Entry 9KOY (X-ray diffraction, 2.90 A resolution); this record covers chains A and B.

# Chain A
Molecule: 4-hydroxyphenylpyruvate dioxygenase
From: Oryza sativa
Sequence (446 residues; each row starts with the number of its first residue; note: 1 number in that range is skipped by the numbering (no residue carries it; nothing is unmodelled there); numbering starts at 0):
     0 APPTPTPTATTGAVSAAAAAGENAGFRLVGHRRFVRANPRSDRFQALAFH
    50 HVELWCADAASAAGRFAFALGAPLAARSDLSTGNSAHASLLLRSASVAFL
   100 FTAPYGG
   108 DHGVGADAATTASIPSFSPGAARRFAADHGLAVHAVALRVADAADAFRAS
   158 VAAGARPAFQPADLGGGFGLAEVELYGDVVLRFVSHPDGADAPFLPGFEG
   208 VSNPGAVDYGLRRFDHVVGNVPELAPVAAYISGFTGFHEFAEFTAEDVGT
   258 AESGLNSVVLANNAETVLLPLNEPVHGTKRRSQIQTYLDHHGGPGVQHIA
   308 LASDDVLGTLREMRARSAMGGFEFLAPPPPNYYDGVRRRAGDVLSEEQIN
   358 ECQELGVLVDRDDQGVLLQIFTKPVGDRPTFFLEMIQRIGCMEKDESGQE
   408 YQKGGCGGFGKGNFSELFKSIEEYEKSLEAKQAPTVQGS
Unresolved in the structure: 0-32, 108-114, 437-446
Disulfides: C398-C413
Bound ions: Co2+: H223, H305, E391 (together with iptriazopyrid)
Residues lining bound ligands: iptriazopyrid (A1L59): H223, V225, F250, T257, S264, V266, P277, Q290, H305, L332, L365, Q376, F378, F389, E391, F416, G417, N420, F421, L424

# Chain B
Molecule: 4-hydroxyphenylpyruvate dioxygenase
From: Oryza sativa
Sequence (446 residues; each row starts with the number of its first residue; note: 1 number in that range is skipped by the numbering (no residue carries it; nothing is unmodelled there); numbering starts at 0):
     0 APPTPTPTATTGAVSAAAAAGENAGFRLVGHRRFVRANPRSDRFQALAFH
    50 HVELWCADAASAAGRFAFALGAPLAARSDLSTGNSAHASLLLRSASVAFL
   100 FTAPYG
   107 GDHGVGADAATTASIPSFSPGAARRFAADHGLAVHAVALRVADAADAFRA
   157 SVAAGARPAFQPADLGGGFGLAEVELYGDVVLRFVSHPDGADAPFLPGFE
   207 GVSNPGAVDYGLRRFDHVVGNVPELAPVAAYISGFTGFHEFAEFTAEDVG
   257 TAESGLNSVVLANNAETVLLPLNEPVHGTKRRSQIQTYLDHHGGPGVQHI
   307 ALASDDVLGTLREMRARSAMGGFEFLAPPPPNYYDGVRRRAGDVLSEEQI
   357 NECQELGVLVDRDDQGVLLQIFTKPVGDRPTFFLEMIQRIGCMEKDESGQ
   407 EYQKGGCGGFGKGNFSELFKSIEEYEKSLEAKQAPTVQGS
Unresolved in the structure: 0-36, 107-115, 252-260, 437-446
Disulfides: C398-C413
Bound ions: Co2+: H223, H305, E391 (together with iptriazopyrid)
Residues lining bound ligands: iptriazopyrid (A1L59): H223, V225, F250, S264, V266, P277, Q290, H305, L332, L365, Q376, F378, F389, E391, F416, G417, K418, N420, F421, L424

# How chain A and chain B interact
Residue-residue contacts - 57 pairs, chain A then chain B:
  A56(A) - A56(B)  hydrophobic
  D57(A) - L138(B)  hydrogen bond (side chain-backbone)
  D57(A) - G383(B)
  D57(A) - D384(B)  hydrogen bond (side chain-backbone)
  A58(A) - D384(B)  hydrogen bond (backbone-side chain)
  A59(A) - R64(B)
  A59(A) - V382(B)
  A59(A) - G383(B)
  A59(A) - D384(B)  hydrogen bond (backbone-side chain)
  S60(A) - S60(B)
  S60(A) - A61(B)
  S60(A) - R64(B)
  S60(A) - L138(B)
  A61(A) - S60(B)
  G63(A) - R64(B)
  G63(A) - F67(B)
  G63(A) - M326(B)
  G63(A) - G327(B)
  R64(A) - A59(B)
  R64(A) - S60(B)
  R64(A) - G63(B)
  A66(A) - M326(B)
  F67(A) - F67(B)  hydrophobic
  F67(A) - M326(B)  hydrogen bond (backbone-backbone)
  G70(A) - M326(B)
  L79(A) - H297(B)
  A87(A) - D384(B)
  A102(A) - D384(B)
  P103(A) - R385(B)
  Y104(A) - D384(B)
  Y104(A) - R385(B)
  G105(A) - R385(B)
  R130(A) - A134(B)
  G137(A) - A56(B)
  L138(A) - S60(B)
  N210(A) - A325(B)
  P211(A) - A325(B)
  A213(A) - M326(B)  hydrophobic
  V214(A) - M326(B)
  A325(A) - P211(B)
  M326(A) - G63(B)
  M326(A) - A66(B)
  M326(A) - F67(B)  hydrogen bond (backbone-backbone)
  M326(A) - G70(B)
  M326(A) - A213(B)  hydrophobic
  M326(A) - V214(B)
  G327(A) - G63(B)
  V382(A) - A59(B)
  G383(A) - D57(B)
  G383(A) - A59(B)
  D384(A) - D57(B)  hydrogen bond (backbone-side chain)
  D384(A) - A58(B)  hydrogen bond (side chain-backbone)
  D384(A) - A59(B)  hydrogen bond (side chain-backbone)
  D384(A) - A87(B)
  D384(A) - A102(B)
  D384(A) - Y104(B)
  R385(A) - G105(B)
Interface residues without a listed pair, chain A (40 interface residues in all): C55, P72, L89, A133, A134, G212, Y216, H297, S324
Interface residues without a listed pair, chain B (41 interface residues in all): C55, A71, P72, L79, P103, R130, A133, G137, N210, G212, Y216, R323, S324

# Summary
Chain A and chain B form an interface of 40 and 41 residues respectively; the contacts include 9 hydrogen
bonds. Polar pairs include D57(A)-L138(B), D57(A)-D384(B) and A58(A)-D384(B). Chain A binds iptriazopyrid.
Bound to chain B: iptriazopyrid. H223(A), H305(A) and E391(A) coordinate Co2+.
Chain A and chain B are both 4-hydroxyphenylpyruvate dioxygenase (Oryza sativa); the structure, Crystal
structure of Oryza sativa HPPD complexed with iptriazopyrid, was determined by X-ray diffraction, deposited
together with 9KOZ and 9KP0.
